Entry 7NJV (electron microscopy, 2.90 A resolution); this record covers chains L and a of the 12 polymer chains in the assembly.

== Chain L ==
Name: ATP synthase subunit c
Organism: Mycolicibacterium smegmatis (strain ATCC 700084 / mc(2)155)
UniProtKB: A0R205 (A0R205_MYCS2); residue numbers follow UniProt; this construct covers 1-86
Amino-acid sequence (86 residues; numbered 1 to 86; the number before each row is that of its first residue):
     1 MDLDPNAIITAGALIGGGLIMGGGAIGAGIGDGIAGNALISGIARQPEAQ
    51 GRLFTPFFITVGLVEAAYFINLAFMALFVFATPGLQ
Disordered / not traced: 1-2
What the authors report for this chain:
  - catalytic residues: Glu-65 (proposed by the authors, not directly observed)

== Chain a ==
Name: ATP synthase subunit a
Organism: Mycolicibacterium smegmatis (strain ATCC 700084 / mc(2)155)
UniProtKB: A0R206 (A0R206_MYCS2); residues 1-252 here = UniProt positions 1-252
Amino-acid sequence (252 residues; row label = number of the first residue in the row):
     1 MLAAEEGGAAIHVGHHTLVFELFGMTFNGDTILATAVTAVIVIALAFYLR
    51 AKVTSTGVPSGVQLFWEALTIQMRQQIEGSIGMKIAPFVLPLSVTIFVFI
   101 LISNWLAVLPLQYGGADGAAAELYKAPASDINFVLALALFVFVCYHAAGI
   151 WRRGIVGHPIKVVKGHVAFLAPINIVEELAKPISLALRLFGNIFAGGILV
   201 ALIAMFPWYIQWFPNAVWKTFDLFVGLIQAFIFSLLTILYFSQSMELDHE
   251 DH
Disordered / not traced: 1-9, 248-252
Residues lining bound ligands: Bedaquiline (BQ1): Leu-170, Pro-172, Ile-173, Val-176
What the authors report for this chain:
  - catalytic residues: His-12, His-15, His-16, Asp-30, Asn-104, Gln-112, Asp-117, Glu-122, Lys-125, His-146, Arg-153, Lys-161, His-166, Asn-174, Glu-177, Glu-178, Lys-181, Ser-184, Lys-219, Asp-222, Gln-229, Tyr-240 (proposed by the authors, not directly observed)

== Chain L / chain a interface ==
Contacting residue pairs (20):
  Thr-55(L) with Gln-76(a), hydrogen bond; Leu-235(a)
  Phe-58(L) with Phe-231(a), hydrophobic; Ile-232(a)
  Ile-59(L) with Leu-235(a), hydrophobic; Leu-239(a), hydrophobic
  Gly-62(L) with Arg-188(a), hydrogen bond (backbone-side chain); Ile-232(a)
  Leu-63(L) with Arg-188(a)
  Ala-66(L) with Arg-188(a)
  Phe-69(L) with Arg-188(a); Gly-191(a); Asn-192(a)
  Ile-70(L) with Leu-187(a), hydrophobic
  Leu-72(L) with Ala-195(a), hydrophobic
  Ala-73(L) with Leu-187(a), hydrophobic; Phe-190(a), hydrophobic
  Phe-74(L) with Leu-187(a), hydrophobic
  Ala-76(L) with Phe-194(a), hydrophobic
  Phe-80(L) with Val-13(a), hydrophobic
Other interface residues (no listed pair), chain L (14 interface residues in all): Val-61
Other interface residues (no listed pair), chain a (16 interface residues in all): Gln-72, Ser-184, Ile-228

== Summary ==
The interface between chain L and chain a involves 14 residues on one side and 16 on the other; the contacts
include 2 hydrogen bonds. Polar contacts include Thr-55(L)/Gln-76(a) and Gly-62(L)/Arg-188(a). Chain a binds
Bedaquiline. The paper reports catalytic residues Glu-65(L) and His-12(a) among others.
Here chain L is ATP synthase subunit c and chain a is ATP synthase subunit a, both from Mycolicibacterium
smegmatis (strain ATCC 700084 / mc(2)155). Entry 7NJV (Mycobacterium smegmatis ATP synthase Fo combined class
2) was determined by electron microscopy, deposited together with 7NJK, 7NJL, 7NJM, 7NJN, 7NJO, 7NJP and 20
further entries.
